6EDT - chains C and O of the 10 polymer chains in the assembly; structure by electron microscopy, 3.60 A resolution.

# Chain C
Molecule: DNA-directed RNA polymerase subunit beta
Source organism: Mycobacterium tuberculosis
Notes: EC 2.7.7.6
UniProtKB: V9Z879 (V9Z879_MYCTX); residues 7-1140 here correspond to UniProt positions 1-1134 (UniProt number = residue number - 6)
Amino-acid sequence (1134 residues; row label = number of the first residue in the row):
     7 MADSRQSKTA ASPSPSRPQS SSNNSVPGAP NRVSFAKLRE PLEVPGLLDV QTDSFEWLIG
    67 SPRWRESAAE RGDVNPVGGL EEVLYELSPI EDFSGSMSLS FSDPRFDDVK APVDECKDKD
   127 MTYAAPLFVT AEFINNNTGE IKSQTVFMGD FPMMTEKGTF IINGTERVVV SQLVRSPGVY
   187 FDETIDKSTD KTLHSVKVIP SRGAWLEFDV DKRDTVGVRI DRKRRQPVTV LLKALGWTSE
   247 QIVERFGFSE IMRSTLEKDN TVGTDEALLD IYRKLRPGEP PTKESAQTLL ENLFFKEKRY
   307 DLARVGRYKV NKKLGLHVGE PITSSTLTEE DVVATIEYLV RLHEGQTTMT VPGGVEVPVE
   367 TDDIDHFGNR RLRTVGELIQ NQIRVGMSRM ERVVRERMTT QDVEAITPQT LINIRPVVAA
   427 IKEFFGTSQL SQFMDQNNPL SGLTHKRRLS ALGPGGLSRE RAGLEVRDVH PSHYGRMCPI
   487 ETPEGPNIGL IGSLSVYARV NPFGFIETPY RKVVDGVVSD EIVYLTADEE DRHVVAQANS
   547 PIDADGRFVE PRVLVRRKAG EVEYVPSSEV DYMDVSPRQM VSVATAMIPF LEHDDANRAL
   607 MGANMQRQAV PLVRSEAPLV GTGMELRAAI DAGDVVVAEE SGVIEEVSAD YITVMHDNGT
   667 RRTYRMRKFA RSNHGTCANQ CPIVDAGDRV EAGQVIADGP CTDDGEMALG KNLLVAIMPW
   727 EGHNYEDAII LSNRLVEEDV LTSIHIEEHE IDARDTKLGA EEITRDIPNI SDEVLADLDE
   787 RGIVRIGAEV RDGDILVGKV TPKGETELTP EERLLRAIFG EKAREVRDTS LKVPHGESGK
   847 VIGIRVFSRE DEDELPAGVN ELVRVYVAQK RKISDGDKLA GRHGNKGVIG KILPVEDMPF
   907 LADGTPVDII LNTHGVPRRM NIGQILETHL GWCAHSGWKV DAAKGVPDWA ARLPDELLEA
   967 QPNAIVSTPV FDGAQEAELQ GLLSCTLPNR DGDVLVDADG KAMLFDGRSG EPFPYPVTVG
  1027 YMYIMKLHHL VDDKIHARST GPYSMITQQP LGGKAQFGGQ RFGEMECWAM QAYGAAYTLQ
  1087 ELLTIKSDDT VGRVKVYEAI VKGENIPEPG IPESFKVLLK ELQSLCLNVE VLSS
Unresolved in the structure: 7-29

# Chain O
Molecule: 90-nt DNA strand
Sequence (90 nucleotides; each row starts with the number of its first residue):
     1 GGCTATGGAT GACCGAACCT GGTCTTGACT CCATTGCCGG ATTTGTATTA GACTGGCAGG
    61 GTTGCCCCGA AGCGGGCGGA AACAAGCACG
Unresolved in the structure: 1-13, 79-90

# Chain C / chain O interface
Residue-residue contacts (14):
  Arg181(C) - DT62(O)  hydrogen bond to the base
  Arg208(C) - DG60(O)  base contact
  Gly209(C) - DG60(O)  base contact
  Gly209(C) - DG61(O)  hydrogen bond to the base
  Ala210(C) - DG61(O)  base contact
  Trp211(C) - DG61(O)  base contact
  Trp211(C) - DT62(O)  sugar contact
  Arg228(C) - DG61(O)  hydrogen bond to the sugar
  Arg282(C) - DA58(O)  base contact
  Arg305(C) - DA58(O)  hydrogen bond to the base
  Arg305(C) - DG59(O)  base contact
  Arg398(C) - DA58(O)  salt bridge to the phosphate
  Arg398(C) - DG59(O)  salt bridge to the phosphate
  Arg467(C) - DT63(O)  salt bridge to the phosphate
Other interface residues (no listed pair), chain C (13 interface residues in all): Leu463, Glu466, Glu471
Other interface residues (no listed pair), chain O (8 interface residues in all): DC57, DG64

# Summary
Chain C and chain O form an interface of 13 and 8 residues respectively; the contacts include 4 hydrogen bonds
and 3 salt bridges. Polar pairs include Arg181(C)-DT62(O), Gly209(C)-DG61(O) and Arg305(C)-DA58(O).
Chain C is DNA-directed RNA polymerase subunit beta (Mycobacterium tuberculosis) and chain O is a 90-nt DNA
strand; the structure, Mycobacterium tuberculosis RNAP open promoter complex with RbpA/CarD and AP3 promoter,
was determined by electron microscopy together with 6EE8, 6EEC and 6M7J from the same study.
